PDB entry 8UK9 | X-ray diffraction, 3.10 A resolution | chains B and F of the 10 polymer chains in the assembly

== Chain B ==
Molecule: Sliding-clamp-loader large subunit
Source organism: Tequatrovirus T4
UniProtKB: P04526 (LOADL_BPT4); residues 1-319 here = UniProt positions 1-319
Amino-acid sequence (320 residues; row label = number of the first residue in the row; numbering starts at 0):
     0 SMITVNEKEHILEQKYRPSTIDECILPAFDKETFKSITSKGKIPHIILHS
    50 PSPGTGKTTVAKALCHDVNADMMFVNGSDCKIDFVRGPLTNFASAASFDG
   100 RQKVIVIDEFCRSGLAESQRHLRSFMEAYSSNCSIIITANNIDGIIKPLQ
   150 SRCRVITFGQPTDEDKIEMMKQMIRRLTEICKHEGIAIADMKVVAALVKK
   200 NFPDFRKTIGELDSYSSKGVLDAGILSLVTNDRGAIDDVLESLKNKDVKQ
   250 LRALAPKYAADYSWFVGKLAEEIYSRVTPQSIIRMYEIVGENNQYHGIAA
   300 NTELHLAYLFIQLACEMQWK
Disordered / not traced: 0
Sequence notes: expression tag (0); engineered mutation Cys-110 (Asp in P04526)
Bound ions: Mg2+: Thr-57, Glu-108 (together with ADP) (shared with 1 residue of chain C)
Small-molecule neighbours: ADP / aluminium fluoride: Glu-12, Gln-13, Tyr-15, Arg-16, Pro-17, Cys-23, Ile-24, Pro-52, Gly-53, Thr-54, Gly-55, Lys-56, Thr-57, Thr-58, Glu-108, Asn-139, Arg-175, Phe-204, Arg-205, Ile-208
UniProt features mapped onto this chain:
  - binding site (ATP): Glu-12 to Tyr-15, Ile-24, Gly-53 to Thr-58, Arg-205

== Chain F ==
Molecule: Sliding clamp
Source organism: Tequatrovirus T4
UniProtKB: P04525 (CLAMP_BPT4); residues 1-228 here = UniProt positions 1-228
Amino-acid sequence (228 residues; row label = number of the first residue in the row):
     1 MKLSKDTTALLKNFATINSGIMLKSGQFIMTRAVNGTTYAEANISDVIDF
    51 DVAIYDLNGFLGILSLVNDDAEISQSEDGNIKIADARSTIFWPAADPSTV
   101 VAPNKPIPFPVASAVTEIKAEDLQQLLRVSRGLQIDTIAITVKEGKIVIN
   151 GFNKVEDSALTRVKYSLTLGDYDGENTFNFIINMANMKMQPGNYKLLLWA
   201 KGKQGAAKFEGEHANYVVALEADSTHDF

== How chain B and chain F interact ==
Contacting residue pairs (18; chain B residue first):
  Thr-89(B) with Tyr-55(F), hydrogen bond
  Asn-90(B) with Tyr-55(F)
  Ala-92(B) with Thr-99(F)
  Ser-93(B) with Tyr-55(F); Ala-95(F); Asp-96(F), hydrogen bond (backbone-backbone); Thr-99(F)
  Ala-94(B) with Ala-94(F); Asp-96(F)
  Ala-95(B) with Ala-94(F), hydrogen bond (backbone-backbone); Ala-95(F); Asp-96(F)
  Phe-97(B) with Asp-78(F)
  Tyr-128(B) with Tyr-55(F); Thr-99(F)
  Asn-131(B) with Asp-96(F), hydrogen bond; Ser-98(F), hydrogen bond; Thr-99(F)
Other interface residues (no listed pair), chain B (11 interface residues in all): Ser-96, Lys-102
Other interface residues (no listed pair), chain F (8 interface residues in all): Gly-79

== In short ==
11 residues of chain B and 8 residues of chain F are in contact, with 5 hydrogen bonds. Polar pairs include
Thr-89(B)/Tyr-55(F), Asn-131(B)/Asp-96(F) and Asn-131(B)/Ser-98(F). Bound to chain B: ADP / aluminium
fluoride. From UniProt: 12 ATP-binding residues on chain B.
Chain B is Sliding-clamp-loader large subunit and chain F is Sliding clamp, both from Tequatrovirus T4; the
structure, Structure of T4 Bacteriophage clamp loader mutant D110C bound to the T4 clamp, primer-template DNA,
and ..., was determined by X-ray diffraction together with 8UH7, 8UNF and 8UNH from the same study.
